Entry 4JB8 (X-ray diffraction, 1.70 A resolution); this record covers chains A and P of the 3 polymer chains in the assembly.

Chain A:
Name: Caspase-7 subunit p20
Organism: Homo sapiens
Notes: EC 3.4.22.60
UniProt: P55210 (CASP7_HUMAN); residues 24-198 here = UniProt positions 24-198
Sequence (175 residues; row label = number of the first residue in the row):
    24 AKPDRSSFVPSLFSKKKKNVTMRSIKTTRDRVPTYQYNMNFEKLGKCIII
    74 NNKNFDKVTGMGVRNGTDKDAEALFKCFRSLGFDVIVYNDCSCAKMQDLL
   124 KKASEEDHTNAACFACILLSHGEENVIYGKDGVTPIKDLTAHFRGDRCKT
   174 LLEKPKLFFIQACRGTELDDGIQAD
Not modelled in the structure: 24-53, 197-198
Swiss-Prot annotation at these positions:
  - region: K38 to K41 (Exosite), K76 to R87 (Loop L1), R187 to Q196 (Loop L2)
  - active site: H144, C186
  - site: F36, S37 (Cleavage), M45, R46 (Cleavage), S47, I48 (Cleavage), R187 (Involved in allosteric regulation)
  - modified residue: S30 (Phosphoserine), S37 (Phosphoserine), T173 (Phosphothreonine)
  - mutagenesis: S30 (S30A: Abolished phosphorylation by PAK2; when associated with A-173 and A-239; S30E: Mimics phosphorylation; does not affect thiol protease activity), K38 to K41 (Decreased ability to cleave PARP1 and PTGES3; Decreased ability to cleave PARP1), K39 to K40 (Does not affect ability to cleave PARP1; Decreased ability to cleave PARP1. Decreased RNA-binding), K39 (K39E: Decreased ability to cleave PARP1), T173 (T173A: Abolished phosphorylation by PAK2; when associated with A-30 and A-239), C186 (C186A: Abolished thiol protease activity), R187 (R187K: Does not significantly affect thiol protease catalytic efficiency; R187M/A/G: Reduced thiol protease catalytic efficiency; R187W/N: Strongly reduced thiol protease catalytic efficiency), D192 (D192A: Strongly reduced thiol protease activity), D198 (D198A: Strongly reduced cleavage and activation by initiator caspases. Abolished cleavage and activation by initiator caspases; when associated with A-206. In P7-D2A mutant ...)

Chain P:
Name: DARPin C7_16
Organism: synthetic construct
Notes: antibody fragment or engineered binder
Sequence (171 residues; numbered 1 to 171; the number before each row is that of its first residue):
     1 MRGSHHHHHHGSDLGKKLLDAASAGQDDEVRILMANGADVNASNQQGWTP
    51 LHATAEYGHLEIVDVLLAYGADVNASDSYGSTPLHSAAWAGHLEIVDVLL
   101 AHGADVNASDNYGWTPLHLAAHTGHLEIVDVLLANGADVNANNWWGKTPF
   151 DLAIDNGNEDIAEVLQKAAKL
Not modelled in the structure: 1-12, 171

Chain A / chain P interface:
Contacting residue pairs - 32 pairs, chain A then chain P:
  E65(A) - W144(P)  hydrogen bond
  K66(A) - N111(P)  hydrogen bond (side chain-backbone)
  K66(A) - Y112(P)
  K66(A) - W144(P)
  L67(A) - Y112(P)  hydrogen bond (backbone-side chain)
  G68(A) - Y112(P)  hydrogen bond (backbone-side chain)
  G68(A) - W145(P)
  K69(A) - W145(P)
  F98(A) - W89(P)  hydrophobic
  K99(A) - E56(P)  salt bridge
  R102(A) - Y79(P)
  R102(A) - S81(P)  hydrogen bond
  R102(A) - D110(P)  salt bridge
  S103(A) - Y79(P)
  G105(A) - Y112(P)  hydrogen bond (backbone-side chain)
  F106(A) - Y112(P)
  D107(A) - Y112(P)
  D107(A) - W114(P)  hydrogen bond
  D107(A) - W145(P)  hydrogen bond
  I109(A) - W114(P)  hydrophobic
  I109(A) - H122(P)
  V110(A) - H122(P)  hydrogen bond (backbone-side chain)
  Y111(A) - H122(P)
  Y111(A) - N156(P)
  K118(A) - D155(P)
  K118(A) - N156(P)  hydrogen bond
  L122(A) - D155(P)
  K125(A) - D155(P)  salt bridge
  E129(A) - W145(P)
  E129(A) - K147(P)
  H131(A) - W145(P)
  N133(A) - W144(P)
Interface residues without a listed pair, chain A (23 interface residues in all): D130, A134
Interface residues without a listed pair, chain P (16 interface residues in all): Y57, G157

In short:
23 residues of chain A face 16 of chain P across their interface; the contacts include 10 hydrogen bonds and 3
salt bridges. Polar contacts include K99(A)-E56(P), R102(A)-D110(P) and K125(A)-D155(P).
Here chain A is Caspase-7 subunit p20 (Homo sapiens) and chain P is DARPin C7_16 (synthetic construct). Entry
4JB8 (Caspase-7 in Complex with DARPin C7_16) was determined by X-ray diffraction (same publication as 4J7W
and 4J8Y).
